PDB entry 8AT3 | electron microscopy, 33.00 A resolution (very low resolution: no residue pairs are listed; an interface is given only as per-side residue counts) | chains A and B of the 8 polymer chains in the assembly

# Chain A
Protein: HAUS augmin-like complex subunit 1
Organism: Xenopus laevis
UniProtKB: Q3B8L5 (Q3B8L5_XENLA); residues 1-286 here correspond to UniProt positions 2-287 (UniProt number = residue number + 1)
Amino-acid sequence (286 residues; numbered 1 to 286; the number before each row is that of its first residue):
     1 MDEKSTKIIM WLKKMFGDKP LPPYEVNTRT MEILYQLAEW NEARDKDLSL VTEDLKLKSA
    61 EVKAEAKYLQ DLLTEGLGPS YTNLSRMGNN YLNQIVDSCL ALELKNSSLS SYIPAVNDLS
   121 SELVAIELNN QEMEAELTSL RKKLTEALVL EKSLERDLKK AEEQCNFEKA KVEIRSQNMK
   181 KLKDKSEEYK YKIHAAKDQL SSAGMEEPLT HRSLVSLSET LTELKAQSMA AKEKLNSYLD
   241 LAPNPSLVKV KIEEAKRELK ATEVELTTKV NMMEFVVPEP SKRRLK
Construct notes: variant Arg-156 (Gln157 in Q3B8L5)

# Chain B
Protein: HAUS augmin-like complex subunit 3
Organism: Xenopus laevis
UniProtKB: Q6DCY9 (HAUS3_XENLA); residues 1-597 here = UniProt positions 1-597
Amino-acid sequence (597 residues; numbered 1 to 597; the number before each row is that of its first residue):
     1 MSGGDRFVQT LQKLNYPKGA QLDGEDFDWL FEAVDLKPFL DWFCSAASEQ NVVPDEKLQA
    61 FNTLKESGKP VLDEKALDEV LKTFSISKVP AIEEVAIEKL EEEVKALQKQ KNLHIRRRNK
   121 LQMVESGNRQ MCLKSKDKEE ETGRAFQEVL HLLRVTNKKL NHELQSIVNG VQTLMSFFST
   181 PETACELSSQ PIFLSQLLLD KYLSLEEQST AALTSFTKEH FFEGMSKFVE GSDENFQLVQ
   241 LNVNSFGEDG TTEDKCKEMM RLQLAYICAK HKLIQMKAKS ASLKVGLQWA ENNASVVQDK
   301 ASQKEENLKV RITSLKNETL QIENHTNSIS NEKLPGLVRD NAQLLNMPIV KGDYDLQMAH
   361 QTSCSSRQDL VCDHLMKQKA SFELLQLGYE LELRKHRDVY RELGSIVQEL KESGDKLEER
   421 LTMLSDVNLL SASKPRSNID SKDLTSHRLY QLLDGDNTQK LFRTYDGLES VAQKLSQDIA
   481 SMRDQLEVSE QEHSLLLSKL DSHLKELRDF MYPEGNTLML TTPELSGEFH QLGSQLEKLN
   541 HITVEILGDL QLKRKMLESN KLQQIEKQLY VYFFQNEEQL KSIVGKLEAQ TGGGSSA

# Chain A / chain B interface
At this resolution (33 A) residue pairs are not listed: 28 residues of chain A and 27 of chain B lie at the interface.

# Summary
28 residues of chain A face 27 of chain B across their interface.
Here chain A is HAUS augmin-like complex subunit 1 and chain B is HAUS augmin-like complex subunit 3, both
from Xenopus laevis. Entry 8AT3 (Structure of the augmin holocomplex in open conformation) was determined by
electron microscopy together with 8AT2 and 8AT4 from the same study.
